Entry 9UI2 (X-ray diffraction, 1.70 A resolution); this record covers chains B and I of the 10 polymer chains in the assembly.

# Chain B (and I)
Molecule: Probable transaldolase
Organism: Thermus thermophilus (strain ATCC 27634 / DSM 579 / HB8)
Notes: EC 2.2.1.2; chain I of this document is another copy of the same molecule, construct and numbering; everything in this record applies to it too
UniProt: Q5SJE8 (TAL_THET8); residues 1-223 here = UniProt positions 1-223
Chain sequence (243 residues; numbered -19 to 223; the number before each row is that of its first residue; numbers below 1 keep their minus sign (Met-19 is residue -19)):
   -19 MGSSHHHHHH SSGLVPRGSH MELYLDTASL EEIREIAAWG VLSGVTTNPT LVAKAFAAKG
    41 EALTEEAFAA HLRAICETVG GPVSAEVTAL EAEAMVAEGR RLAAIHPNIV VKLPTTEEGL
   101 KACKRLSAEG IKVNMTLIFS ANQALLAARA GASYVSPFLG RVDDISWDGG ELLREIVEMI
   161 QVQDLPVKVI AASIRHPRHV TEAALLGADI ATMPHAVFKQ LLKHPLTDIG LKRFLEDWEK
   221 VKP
Not modelled in the structure: -19 to -2
Sequence notes: initiating methionine (-19); expression tag (-18 to 0)

# Interface between chain B and chain I
Pairs across the interface (14):
  Phe119(B) with Trp147(I), hydrogen bond (backbone-side chain)
  Ser120(B) with Ile145(I); Ser146(I)
  Asn122(B) with Ser146(I), hydrogen bond
  Val142(B) with Trp147(I), hydrophobic
  Ile145(B) with Ser120(I); Trp147(I), hydrophobic
  Ser146(B) with Ser120(I); Asn122(I), hydrogen bond
  Trp147(B) with Phe119(I), hydrogen bond (side chain-backbone); Val142(I), hydrophobic; Trp147(I), hydrophobic; Asp148(I); Leu152(I), hydrophobic

# Overview
7 residues of chain B and 9 residues of chain I are in contact, with 4 hydrogen bonds. Polar pairs include
Phe119(B)-Trp147(I) and Asn122(B)-Ser146(I).
Both chains are Probable transaldolase (Thermus thermophilus (strain ATCC 27634 / DSM 579 / HB8)). Entry 9UI2
(Crystal structure of Thermus thermophilus HB8 transaldolase) was determined by X-ray diffraction together
with 9LKP and 9LL3 from the same study.
